Entry 5ZU5 (X-ray diffraction, 1.60 A resolution); this record covers chain A.

== Chain A ==
Name: alginate lyase
Source organism: Vibrio splendidus
Amino-acid sequence (513 residues; each row starts with the number of its first residue; numbers below 1 keep their minus sign (Gly-18 is residue -18)):
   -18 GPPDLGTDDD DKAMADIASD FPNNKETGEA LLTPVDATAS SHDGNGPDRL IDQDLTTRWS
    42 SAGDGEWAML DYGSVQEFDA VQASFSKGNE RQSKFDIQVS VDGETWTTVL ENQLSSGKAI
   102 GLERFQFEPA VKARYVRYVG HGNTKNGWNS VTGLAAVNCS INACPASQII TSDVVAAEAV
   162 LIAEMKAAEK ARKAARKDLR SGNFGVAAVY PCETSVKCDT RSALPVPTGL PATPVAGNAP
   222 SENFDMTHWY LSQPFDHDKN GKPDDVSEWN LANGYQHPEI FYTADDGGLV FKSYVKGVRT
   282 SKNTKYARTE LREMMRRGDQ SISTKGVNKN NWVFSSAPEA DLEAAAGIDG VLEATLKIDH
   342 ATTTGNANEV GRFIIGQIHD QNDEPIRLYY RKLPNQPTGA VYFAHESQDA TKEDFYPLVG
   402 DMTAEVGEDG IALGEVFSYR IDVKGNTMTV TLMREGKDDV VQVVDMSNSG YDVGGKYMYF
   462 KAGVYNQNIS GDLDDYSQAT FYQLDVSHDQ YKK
Disordered / not traced: -18 to 0, 494
Disulfide bonds: Cys140-Cys145, Cys193-Cys199
Bound ions: Na+: Arg30, Asp33, Asp35, Thr38, Thr133

== Overview ==
Arg30, Asp33, Asp35, Thr38 and Thr133 form the Na+ site.
Chain A is alginate lyase (Vibrio splendidus); the structure, Crystal structure of a full length alginate
lyase with CBM domain, was determined by X-ray diffraction together with 5ZU6 from the same study.
